Entry 9DIP (X-ray diffraction, 2.32 A resolution); this record covers chains C and D of the 6 polymer chains in the assembly.

[Chain C]
Name: Hemagglutinin HA1
From: Influenza A virus
Reference sequence: A0A6B7HPT9 (A0A6B7HPT9_9INFA); the construct lacks a stretch of the UniProt sequence, so the offset changes along the chain: 11-55 = UniProt 1-45; 56-83 = UniProt 47-74; 84-96 = UniProt 76-88; 97-125 = UniProt 90-118; 3 more segments
Amino-acid sequence (325 residues; numbered 7 to 324 plus 7 insertion-coded residues; the number before each row is that of its first residue; a row labelled like 125A-125B holds insertion residues (125A, then the next letters in order)):
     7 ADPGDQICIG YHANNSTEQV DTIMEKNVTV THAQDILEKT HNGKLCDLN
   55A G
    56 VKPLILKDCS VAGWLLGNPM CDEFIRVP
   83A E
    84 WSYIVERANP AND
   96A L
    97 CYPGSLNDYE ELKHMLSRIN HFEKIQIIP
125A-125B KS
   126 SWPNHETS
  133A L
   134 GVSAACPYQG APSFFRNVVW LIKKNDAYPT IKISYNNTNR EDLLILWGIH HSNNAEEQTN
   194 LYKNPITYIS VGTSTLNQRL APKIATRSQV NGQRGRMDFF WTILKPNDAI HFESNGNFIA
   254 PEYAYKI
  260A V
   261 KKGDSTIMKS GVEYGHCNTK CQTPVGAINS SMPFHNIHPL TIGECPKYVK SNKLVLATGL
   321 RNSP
Unresolved in the structure: 7-9
Disulfides: Cys52-Cys277, Cys64-Cys76, Cys97-Cys139, Cys281-Cys305
Covalently attached groups: N-acetylglucosamine (NAG) linked to Asn169
Construct notes: expression tag (7-10); conflict Met111 (Leu104 in A0A6B7HPT9), Gln122 (Leu115 in A0A6B7HPT9), Ile199 (Thr195 in A0A6B7HPT9), Ala214 (Val210 in A0A6B7HPT9)

[Chain D]
Name: Hemagglutinin HA2
From: Influenza A virus
Reference sequence: A0A6B7HQ27 (A0A6B7HQ27_9INFA); residues 1-174 here correspond to UniProt positions 330-503 (UniProt number = residue number + 329)
Amino-acid sequence (176 residues; each row starts with the number of its first residue):
     1 GLFGAIAGFI EGGWQGMVDG WYGYHHSNEQ GSGYAADKES TQKAIDGVTN KVNSIIDKMN
    61 TQFEAVGREF NNLERRIENL NKKMEDGFLD VWTYNAELLV LMENERTLDF HDSNVKNLYD
   121 KVRLQLRDNA KELGNGCFEF YHKCDNECME SVRNGTYDYP QYSEEARLKR EEISSG
Unresolved in the structure: 175-176
Construct notes: expression tag (175-176)

[Chain C / chain D interface]
Contacting residue pairs (131):
  Gly10(C) with Glu139(D), hydrogen bond (backbone-side chain); Phe140(D)
  Asp11(C) with Ser27(D); Asn28(D); Glu29(D); Phe138(D); Glu139(D); Phe140(D), hydrogen bond (backbone-backbone); His142(D); Lys143(D); Cys144(D), hydrogen bond (side chain-backbone)
  Gln12(C) with His26(D); Ser27(D), hydrogen bond (backbone-backbone); Leu133(D); Cys137(D); Phe138(D); Glu139(D)
  Ile13(C) with Tyr24(D), hydrophobic; His25(D); His26(D); Leu126(D), hydrophobic; Cys137(D); Phe138(D), hydrogen bond (backbone-backbone)
  Cys14(C) with Tyr24(D); His25(D), hydrogen bond (backbone-backbone); Gly136(D); Cys137(D), disulfide
  Ile15(C) with Ile10(D); Trp14(D); Gly23(D); Tyr24(D), hydrophobic; Val115(D); Leu118(D); Tyr119(D), hydrophobic; Val122(D), hydrophobic; Gly136(D), hydrogen bond (backbone-backbone)
  Gly16(C) with Trp14(D); Tyr22(D); Gly23(D), hydrogen bond (backbone-backbone)
  Tyr17(C) with Ile6(D), hydrogen bond (side chain-backbone); Ile10(D), hydrophobic; Gly12(D), hydrogen bond (side chain-backbone); Trp14(D), hydrogen bond (backbone-backbone); Trp21(D); Val115(D), hydrophobic
  His18(C) with Met17(D); Val18(D); Gly20(D); Trp21(D), hydrogen bond (backbone-backbone)
  Ala19(C) with Gly13(D); Trp14(D), hydrogen bond (backbone-backbone); Gln15(D); Met17(D)
  Asn20(C) with Gln15(D), hydrogen bond (backbone-side chain)
  Asn21(C) with Gln15(D)
  Val26(C) with Asn104(D)
  Asp27(C) with Leu101(D); Asn104(D), hydrogen bond (backbone-side chain)
  Thr28(C) with Leu101(D), hydrogen bond (side chain-backbone); Asn104(D); Glu105(D), hydrogen bond (side chain-backbone)
  Ile29(C) with Leu101(D), hydrogen bond (backbone-backbone); Glu105(D)
  Met30(C) with Glu105(D), hydrogen bond (backbone-side chain)
  His38(C) with Trp21(D)
  Gln40(C) with Val52(D)
  Glu106(C) with Glu69(D); Asn71(D), hydrogen bond
  His110(C) with Glu69(D), salt bridge
  Arg114(C) with Phe63(D)
  Asp264(C) with Phe63(D)
  Ser265(C) with Ala65(D)
  Thr266(C) with Ala65(D); Val66(D); Gly67(D); Glu69(D), hydrogen bond
  Ile267(C) with Glu69(D)
  Ser291(C) with Ile56(D)
  Met292(C) with Ile56(D), hydrophobic
  Pro293(C) with Ile56(D); Met59(D), hydrophobic
  Phe294(C) with Trp92(D), hydrophobic; Ala96(D), hydrophobic
  Pro299(C) with Val66(D)
  Leu300(C) with Val66(D), hydrophobic; Arg68(D)
  Thr301(C) with Glu64(D); Ala65(D); Val66(D), hydrogen bond (backbone-backbone)
  Ile302(C) with Glu64(D)
  Gly303(C) with Gln62(D); Phe63(D); Glu64(D), hydrogen bond (backbone-backbone)
  Glu304(C) with Thr61(D); Gln62(D); Phe63(D)
  Cys305(C) with Thr61(D)
  Lys307(C) with Met59(D); Asn60(D), hydrogen bond (side chain-backbone); Thr61(D); Trp92(D)
  Tyr308(C) with Leu89(D)
  Val309(C) with Leu89(D); Trp92(D), hydrophobic; Thr93(D)
  Lys310(C) with Leu89(D); Thr93(D), hydrogen bond (backbone-side chain)
  Ser311(C) with Glu97(D), hydrogen bond
  Lys313(C) with Glu97(D)
  Leu314(C) with Ala96(D); Glu97(D)
  Val315(C) with Val100(D); Asn104(D), hydrogen bond (backbone-side chain)
  Leu316(C) with Ile55(D), hydrophobic; Asn104(D)
  Ala317(C) with Asn104(D), hydrogen bond (backbone-side chain); Thr107(D)
  Thr318(C) with Trp21(D); Val48(D); His111(D), hydrogen bond (backbone-side chain)
  Gly319(C) with Trp21(D); Leu108(D); His111(D), hydrogen bond (backbone-side chain)
  Leu320(C) with Trp21(D), hydrophobic; Tyr22(D), hydrophobic; His111(D)
  Arg321(C) with Ile6(D); Leu108(D)
  Asn322(C) with Gln15(D)
  Ser323(C) with Gln15(D), hydrogen bond (backbone-side chain)
  Pro324(C) with Gln15(D)
Other interface residues (no listed pair), chain C (58 interface residues in all): Val34, Ile42, Leu54, Lys109
Other interface residues (no listed pair), chain D (63 interface residues in all): Ala5, Glu11, Met102
Cross-chain cystine bridges: Cys14(C)-Cys137(D)

[Summary]
58 residues of chain C face 63 of chain D across their interface; the contacts include 1 disulfide bond, 31
hydrogen bonds and 1 salt bridge. Polar contacts include His110(C)-Glu69(D), Gly10(C)-Glu139(D) and
Asp11(C)-Cys144(D). Covalently linked N-acetylglucosamine: at Asn169(C).
Here chain C is Hemagglutinin HA1 and chain D is Hemagglutinin HA2, both from Influenza A virus. Entry 9DIP
(Crystal structure of H5 hemagglutinin from the influenza virus A/Texas/37/2024 (H5N1) with LSTa) was
determined by X-ray diffraction together with 9DIO and 9DIQ from the same study.
